PDB entry 3HG1 | X-ray diffraction, 3.00 A resolution | chains A and E of the 5 polymer chains in the assembly

[Chain A]
Name: MHC class I antigen
Source organism: Homo sapiens
UniProtKB: Q8WLS4 (Q8WLS4_HUMAN); residues 1-276 here correspond to UniProt positions 25-300 (UniProt number = residue number + 24)
Chain sequence (276 residues; numbered 1 to 276; the number before each row is that of its first residue):
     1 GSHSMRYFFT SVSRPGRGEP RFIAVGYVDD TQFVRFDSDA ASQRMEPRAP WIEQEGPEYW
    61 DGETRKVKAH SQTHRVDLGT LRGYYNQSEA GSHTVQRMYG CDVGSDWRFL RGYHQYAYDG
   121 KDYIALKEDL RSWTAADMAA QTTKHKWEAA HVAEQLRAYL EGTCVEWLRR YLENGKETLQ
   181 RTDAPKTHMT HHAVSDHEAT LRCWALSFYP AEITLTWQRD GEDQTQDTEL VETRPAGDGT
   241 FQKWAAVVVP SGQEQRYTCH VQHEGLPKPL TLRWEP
Cystine bridges: C101-C164, C203-C259

[Chain E]
Name: T-cell Receptor, Beta Chain
Source organism: Homo sapiens
Chain sequence (244 residues; row label = number of the first residue in the row):
     1 SQTIHQWPAT LVQPVGSPLS LECTVEGTSN PNLYWYRQAA GRGLQLLFYS VGIGQISSEV
    61 PQNLSASRPQ DRQFILSSKK LLLSDSGFYL CAWSETGLGT GELFFGEGSR LTVLEDLKNV
   121 FPPEVAVFEP SEAEISHTQK ATLVCLATGF YPDHVELSWW VNGKEVHSGV CTDPQPLKEQ
   181 PALNDSRYAL SSRLRVSATF WQDPRNHFRC QVQFYGLSEN DEWTQDRAKP VTQIVSAEAW
   241 GRAD
Cystine bridges: C23-C91, C145-C210

[How chain A and chain E interact]
Residue-residue contacts - 10 pairs, chain A then chain E:
  R65(A) with E59(E), salt bridge
  K68(A) with V51(E)
  Q72(A) with V51(E); Q55(E)
  T73(A) with G97(E)
  R75(A) with Q55(E)
  V76(A) with N30(E); T96(E)
  Q155(A) with G99(E); T100(E), hydrogen bond (side chain-backbone)
Interface residues without a listed pair, chain A (10 interface residues in all): K66, A69, H70
Interface residues without a listed pair, chain E (11 interface residues in all): Y49, G52, L98
The authors on this interface:
  - residue pairs: R65(A)-E59(E) (salt bridge), T73(A)-G97(E), R75(A)-Q55(E), Q155(A)-T100(E), G99(E)-Q155(A)

[Overview]
The interface between chain A and chain E involves 10 residues on one side and 11 on the other; the contacts
include 1 hydrogen bond and 1 salt bridge. Among the polar pairs are R65(A)-E59(E) and Q155(A)-T100(E). The
authors report a salt bridge between R65(A) and E59(E); contacts between T73(A) and G97(E), R75(A) and Q55(E)
and Q155(A) and T100(E) among others.
Here chain A is MHC class I antigen and chain E is T-cell Receptor, Beta Chain, both from Homo sapiens. Entry
3HG1 (Germline-governed recognition of a cancer epitope by an immunodominant human T cell receptor) was
determined by X-ray diffraction.
